PDB entry 5X4Z | X-ray diffraction, 7.80 A resolution (low resolution: residue-level contacts below are approximate; hydrogen-bond / salt-bridge calls are withheld) | chains A and E of the 12 polymer chains in the assembly

== Chain A ==
Protein: DNA-directed RNA polymerase subunit
Source organism: Komagataella phaffii (strain GS115 / ATCC 20864)
Notes: EC 2.7.7.6
Reference sequence: C4R4Y0 (C4R4Y0_KOMPG); residue numbers follow UniProt; this construct covers 1-1743
Chain sequence (1743 residues; numbered 1 to 1743; the number before each row is that of its first residue):
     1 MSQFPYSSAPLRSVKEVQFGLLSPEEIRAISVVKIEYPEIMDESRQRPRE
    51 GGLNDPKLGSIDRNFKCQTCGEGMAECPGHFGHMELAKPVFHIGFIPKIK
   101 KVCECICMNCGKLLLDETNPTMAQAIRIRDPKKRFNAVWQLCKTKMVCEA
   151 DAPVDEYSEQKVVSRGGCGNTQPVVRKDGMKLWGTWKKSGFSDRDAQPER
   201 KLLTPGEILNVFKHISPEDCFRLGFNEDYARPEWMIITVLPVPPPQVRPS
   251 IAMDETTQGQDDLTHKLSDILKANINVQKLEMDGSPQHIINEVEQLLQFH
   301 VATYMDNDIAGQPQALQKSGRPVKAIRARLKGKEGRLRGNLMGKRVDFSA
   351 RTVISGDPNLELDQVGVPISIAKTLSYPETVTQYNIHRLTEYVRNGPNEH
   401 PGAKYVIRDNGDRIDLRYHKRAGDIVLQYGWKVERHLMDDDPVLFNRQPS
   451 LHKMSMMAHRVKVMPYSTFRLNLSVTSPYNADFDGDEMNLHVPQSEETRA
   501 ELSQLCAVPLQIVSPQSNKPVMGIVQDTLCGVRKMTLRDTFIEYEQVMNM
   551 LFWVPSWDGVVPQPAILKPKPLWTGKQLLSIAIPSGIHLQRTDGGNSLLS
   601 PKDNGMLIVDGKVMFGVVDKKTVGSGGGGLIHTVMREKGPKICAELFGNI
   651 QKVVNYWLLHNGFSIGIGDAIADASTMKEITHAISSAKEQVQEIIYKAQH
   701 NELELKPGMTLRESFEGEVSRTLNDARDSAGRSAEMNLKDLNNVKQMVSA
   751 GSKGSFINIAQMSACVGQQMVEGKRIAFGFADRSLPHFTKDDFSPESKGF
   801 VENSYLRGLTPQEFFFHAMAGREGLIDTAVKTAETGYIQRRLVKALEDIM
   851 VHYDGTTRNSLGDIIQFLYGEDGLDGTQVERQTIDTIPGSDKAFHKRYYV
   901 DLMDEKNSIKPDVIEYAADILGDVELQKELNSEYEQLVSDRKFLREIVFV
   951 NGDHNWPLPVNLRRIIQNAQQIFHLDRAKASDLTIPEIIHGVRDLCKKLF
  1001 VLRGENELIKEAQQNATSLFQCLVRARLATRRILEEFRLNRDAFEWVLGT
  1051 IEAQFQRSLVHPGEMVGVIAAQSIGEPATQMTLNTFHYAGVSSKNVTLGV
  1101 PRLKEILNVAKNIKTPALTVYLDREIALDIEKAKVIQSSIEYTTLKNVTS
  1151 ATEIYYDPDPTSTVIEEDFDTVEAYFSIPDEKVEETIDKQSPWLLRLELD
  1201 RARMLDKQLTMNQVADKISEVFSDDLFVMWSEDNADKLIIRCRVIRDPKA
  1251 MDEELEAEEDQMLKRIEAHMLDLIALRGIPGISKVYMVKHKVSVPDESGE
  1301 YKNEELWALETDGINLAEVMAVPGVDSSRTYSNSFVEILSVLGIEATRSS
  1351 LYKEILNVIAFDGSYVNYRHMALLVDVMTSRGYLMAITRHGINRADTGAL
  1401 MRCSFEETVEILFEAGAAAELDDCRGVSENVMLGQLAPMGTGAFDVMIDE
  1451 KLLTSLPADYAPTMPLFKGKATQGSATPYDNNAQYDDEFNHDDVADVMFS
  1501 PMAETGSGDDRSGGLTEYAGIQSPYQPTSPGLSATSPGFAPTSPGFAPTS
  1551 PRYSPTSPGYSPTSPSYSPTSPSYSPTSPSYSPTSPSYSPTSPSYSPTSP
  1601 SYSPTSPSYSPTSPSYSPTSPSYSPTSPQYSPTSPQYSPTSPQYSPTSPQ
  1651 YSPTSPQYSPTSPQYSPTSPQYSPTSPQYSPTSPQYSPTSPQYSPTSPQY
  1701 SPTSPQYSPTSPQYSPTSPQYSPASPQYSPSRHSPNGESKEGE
Unresolved in the structure: 1-5, 151-164, 187-196, 204-206, 347, 808, 946-947, 1088-1095, 1141, 1179-1189, 1246-1256, 1278, 1398, 1454-1743
Ion coordination: Zn2+ site 1: C67, C70, C77, H80; Zn2+ site 2: C107, C110, C148

== Chain E ==
Protein: RNA polymerase subunit ABC27, common to RNA polymerases I, II, and III
Source organism: Komagataella phaffii (strain GS115 / ATCC 20864)
Reference sequence: C4R3P8 (C4R3P8_KOMPG); residue numbers follow UniProt; this construct covers 1-214
Chain sequence (214 residues; each row starts with the number of its first residue):
     1 MEDNNRIISRLWRSFRTVKEMAADRGYFISQEEMDQSLEEFRSKICDSMG
    51 NPQRKLMSFLANPTPEALEKYSDLGTLWVEFCDEPSVGIKTMRNFCLRIQ
   101 EKNFSTGIFIYQNNITPSANKMIPTVSPAIIETFQESDLVVNITHHELVP
   151 KHIRLSDGEKSQLLQRYKLKESQLPRIQREDPVARYLGLKRGQVVKIIRR
   201 SETSGRYASYRICL

== Interface between chain A and chain E ==
Contacting residue pairs (78; chain A residue first):
  R858(A) - Y167(E)
  R858(A) - L169(E)
  L861(A) - Q173(E)
  G862(A) - Q173(E)
  D863(A) - Q173(E)
  I864(A) - Q173(E)
  I864(A) - L174(E)
  I864(A) - P175(E)
  Q866(A) - Y207(E)
  F867(A) - Y167(E)
  F867(A) - Y207(E)
  F867(A) - A208(E)
  F867(A) - S209(E)
  F867(A) - Y210(E)
  L868(A) - Y207(E)
  G870(A) - T203(E)
  E871(A) - R199(E)
  E871(A) - S201(E)
  E871(A) - T203(E)
  E871(A) - S204(E)
  E871(A) - Y207(E)
  D872(A) - T203(E)
  F943(A) - R206(E)
  V948(A) - R200(E)
  F949(A) - E202(E)
  W956(A) - E202(E)
  N1006(A) - R166(E)
  L1008(A) - R166(E)
  I1009(A) - Y167(E)
  N1015(A) - S204(E)
  N1015(A) - R206(E)
  A1016(A) - S204(E)
  A1016(A) - R206(E)
  T1017(A) - S204(E)
  S1018(A) - S204(E)
  L1019(A) - E202(E)
  L1019(A) - T203(E)
  L1019(A) - S204(E)
  L1019(A) - G205(E)
  A1321(A) - V140(E)
  S1327(A) - V141(E)
  S1327(A) - H146(E)
  S1328(A) - H145(E)
  S1328(A) - H146(E)
  S1328(A) - E147(E)
  R1329(A) - H146(E)
  R1329(A) - E147(E)
  T1330(A) - H146(E)
  I1338(A) - L148(E)
  L1339(A) - P182(E)
  S1340(A) - P182(E)
  V1341(A) - I143(E)
  V1341(A) - P182(E)
  L1342(A) - I143(E)
  L1342(A) - H146(E)
  L1342(A) - V149(E)
  L1342(A) - V183(E)
  G1343(A) - D181(E)
  G1343(A) - P182(E)
  G1343(A) - V183(E)
  I1344(A) - D181(E)
  E1345(A) - P150(E)
  E1345(A) - H152(E)
  E1345(A) - I197(E)
  E1345(A) - R199(E)
  E1345(A) - R211(E)
  A1346(A) - L148(E)
  A1346(A) - V149(E)
  R1348(A) - R199(E)
  S1349(A) - L148(E)
  Y1352(A) - E202(E)
  Y1368(A) - E202(E)
  T1379(A) - R211(E)
  S1380(A) - P175(E)
  S1380(A) - R176(E)
  S1380(A) - R211(E)
  G1382(A) - Q178(E)
  Y1383(A) - Q178(E)
Other interface residues (no listed pair), chain A (53 interface residues in all): L958, A1012, A1317, M1320, S1350, R1369, D1376, R1381
Other interface residues (no listed pair), chain E (41 interface residues in all): R10, R13, S137, Q162, K168, S172

== In short ==
53 residues of chain A and 41 residues of chain E are in contact. The Zn2+ site 1 is built by C67(A), C70(A),
C77(A) and H80(A). C107(A), C110(A) and C148(A) form the Zn2+ site 2.
Here chain A is DNA-directed RNA polymerase subunit and chain E is RNA polymerase subunit ABC27, common to RNA
polymerases I, II, and III, both from Komagataella phaffii (strain GS115 / ATCC 20864). Entry 5X4Z (RNA
Polymerase II from Komagataella Pastoris (Type-1 crystal)) was determined by X-ray diffraction together with
5X50 and 5X51 from the same study.
